9F21 - chain A; structure by X-ray diffraction, 1.95 A resolution.

== Chain A ==
Molecule: Complement regulator-acquiring surface protein 2 (CRASP-2)
Organism: Borreliella burgdorferi B31
UniProtKB: O50665 (O50665_BORBU); residue numbers follow UniProt; this construct covers 20-236
Amino-acid sequence (221 residues; numbered 16 to 236; the number before each row is that of its first residue):
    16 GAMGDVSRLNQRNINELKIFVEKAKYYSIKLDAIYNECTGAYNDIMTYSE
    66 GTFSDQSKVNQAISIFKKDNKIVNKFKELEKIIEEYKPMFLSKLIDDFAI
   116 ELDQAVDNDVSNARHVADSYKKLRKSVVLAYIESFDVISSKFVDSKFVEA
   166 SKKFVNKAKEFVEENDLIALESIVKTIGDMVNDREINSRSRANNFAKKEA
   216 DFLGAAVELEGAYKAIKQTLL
Not modelled in the structure: 16-18, 236
Differences from the reference sequence: expression tag (16-19); engineered mutation Ser187 (Cys in O50665), Ala207 (Tyr in O50665), Ala211 (Tyr in O50665)
Reported in the primary citation:
  - contacts within the chain: Ser187-Glu214
  - mutagenesis - I183Y: increased stability

== In short ==
From the paper: I183Y increases stability; contacts within the chain involving Ser187 and Glu214.
Chain A is Complement regulator-acquiring surface protein 2 (CRASP-2) (Borreliella burgdorferi B31); the
structure, Crystal structure of Borrelia burgdorferi CspZ-YACS, was determined by X-ray diffraction, deposited
together with 9F1V.
